Entry 1RHI (X-ray diffraction, 3.00 A resolution); this record covers chains 1 and 2 of the 4 polymer chains in the assembly.

Chain 1:
Molecule: Human rhinovirus 3 coat protein
From: Human rhinovirus 3
UniProt: Q82081 (POLG_HRV3); residues 1-288 here correspond to UniProt positions 567-854 (UniProt number = residue number + 566)
Chain sequence (288 residues; numbered 1 to 288; the number before each row is that of its first residue):
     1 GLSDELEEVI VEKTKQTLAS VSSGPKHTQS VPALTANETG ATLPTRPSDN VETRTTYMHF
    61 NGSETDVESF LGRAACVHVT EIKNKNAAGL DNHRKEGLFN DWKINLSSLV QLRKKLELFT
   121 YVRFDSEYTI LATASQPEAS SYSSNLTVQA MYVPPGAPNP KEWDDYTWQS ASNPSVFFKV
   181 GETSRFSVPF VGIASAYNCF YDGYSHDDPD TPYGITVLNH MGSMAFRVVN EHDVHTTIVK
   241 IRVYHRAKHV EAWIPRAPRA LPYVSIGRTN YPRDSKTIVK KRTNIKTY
Disordered / not traced: 1-15
Ion coordination: Ca2+ near S141 (its only coordinating residue here)

Chain 2:
Molecule: Human rhinovirus 3 coat protein
From: Human rhinovirus 3
UniProt: Q82081 (POLG_HRV3); residues 1-262 here correspond to UniProt positions 69-330 (UniProt number = residue number + 68)
Chain sequence (262 residues; numbered 1 to 262; the number before each row is that of its first residue):
     1 SPNVEACGYS DRVQQITLGN STITTQEARN AIVCYAEWPE YLSDNDASDV NKTSKPDISV
    61 CRFYTLDSKT WKATSKGWCW KLPDALKDMG VFGQNMFYHS LGRTGYTIHV QCNATKFHSG
   121 CLLVVVIPEH QLASHEGGTV SVKYKYTHPG DRGIDLDTVE VAGGPTSDAI YNMDGTLLGN
   181 LLIFPHQFIN MRTNNTATIV VPYINSVPID SMTRHNNVSL MVVPIAPLNA PTGSSPTLPV
   241 TVTIAPMCTE FTGIRSRSIV PQ
Disordered / not traced: 1-7

How chain 1 and chain 2 interact:
Contacting residue pairs (104; chain 1 residue first):
  A36(1) with R29(2)
  N37(1) with F188(2)
  E38(1) with R29(2), salt bridge; Q187(2); F188(2), hydrogen bond (backbone-backbone); N190(2), hydrogen bond; T193(2), hydrogen bond; N194(2)
  T39(1) with R29(2); I32(2); Q187(2), hydrogen bond (backbone-side chain)
  G40(1) with I32(2); H186(2)
  T120(1) with E129(2)
  Y121(1) with E129(2), hydrogen bond; I204(2); N205(2); S206(2)
  A194(1) with S206(2); V207(2), hydrophobic
  S195(1) with S206(2), hydrogen bond (backbone-backbone)
  N198(1) with E129(2); S206(2), hydrogen bond
  F200(1) with E129(2); Q131(2)
  Y201(1) with E129(2); Q131(2), hydrogen bond (backbone-side chain); R214(2); H215(2)
  D202(1) with K81(2), salt bridge; E129(2), hydrogen bond (backbone-side chain); H130(2); H215(2); N216(2), hydrogen bond (backbone-backbone)
  G203(1) with R214(2); H215(2)
  Y204(1) with V142(2), hydrogen bond (side chain-backbone); K143(2), hydrogen bond (side chain-backbone); Y144(2), hydrogen bond (side chain-backbone); T147(2), hydrogen bond; H148(2); R214(2), hydrogen bond (backbone-backbone)
  S205(1) with R214(2), hydrogen bond (backbone-side chain)
  D207(1) with Y144(2), hydrogen bond; T213(2), hydrogen bond; R214(2), hydrogen bond (side chain-backbone); V260(2); P261(2)
  D208(1) with Y144(2); P261(2)
  P209(1) with P261(2)
  Y213(1) with H130(2); Q131(2); L132(2), hydrogen bond (side chain-backbone); S141(2), hydrogen bond (backbone-side chain); V142(2)
  G214(1) with Q131(2)
  I254(1) with Y35(2); P128(2), hydrophobic; I204(2), hydrophobic
  P255(1) with I183(2); F184(2)
  R256(1) with I127(2); P128(2), hydrogen bond (side chain-backbone); E129(2), hydrogen bond (side chain-backbone); I183(2); F184(2)
  A257(1) with T176(2); N180(2); I183(2)
  P258(1) with T176(2); N180(2)
  R259(1) with D174(2), hydrogen bond (side chain-backbone); G175(2)
  A260(1) with G175(2), hydrogen bond (backbone-backbone); L177(2), hydrophobic
  L261(1) with Y171(2), hydrophobic; G175(2), hydrogen bond (backbone-backbone)
  V264(1) with G138(2)
  S265(1) with G138(2); T139(2)
  G267(1) with Q131(2), hydrogen bond (backbone-side chain)
  R268(1) with G138(2); T139(2), hydrogen bond (side chain-backbone)
  T269(1) with Q131(2), hydrogen bond (side chain-backbone); L132(2), hydrogen bond (side chain-backbone); A133(2), hydrogen bond (side chain-backbone); D174(2)
  N270(1) with A133(2); S134(2), hydrogen bond (side chain-backbone); G137(2); G138(2), hydrogen bond (side chain-backbone); V140(2), hydrogen bond (side chain-backbone)
  Y271(1) with A133(2), hydrophobic; T166(2), hydrogen bond; D168(2), hydrogen bond; Y171(2); G175(2)
  R273(1) with H135(2), hydrogen bond (side chain-backbone); E160(2), salt bridge; T166(2); D168(2), salt bridge
  S275(1) with Y171(2)
  K276(1) with Y171(2), hydrogen bond (backbone-side chain)
Other interface residues (no listed pair), chain 1 (47 interface residues in all): T35, A196, H206, P212, L218, T277, I278, V279
Other interface residues (no listed pair), chain 2 (54 interface residues in all): N30, S167, M173, I259

Overview:
Chain 1 and chain 2 form an interface of 47 and 54 residues respectively; the contacts include 38 hydrogen
bonds and 4 salt bridges. Polar pairs include E38(1)-R29(2), D202(1)-K81(2) and R273(1)-E160(2).
Here chain 1 is Human rhinovirus 3 coat protein and chain 2 is Human rhinovirus 3 coat protein, both from
Human rhinovirus 3. Entry 1RHI (Human rhinovirus 3 coat protein) was determined by X-ray diffraction.
